Entry 6P18 (electron microscopy, 3.50 A resolution); this record covers chains 2 and D of the 11 polymer chains in the assembly.

Chain 2:
Molecule: DNA (67-MER) fragment carrying phage-21 pR' promoter and pause element, template strand
Sequence (67 nucleotides; row label = number of the first residue in the row):
     1 GTTGCAACTT AAGAGTCATT ACCTCTCCAT AATGCGAATA GTGTTGCTCA TTTGCTCAAT
    61 GATGTCA
Unresolved in the structure: 1-6, 63-67

Chain D:
Molecule: DNA-directed RNA polymerase subunit beta'
From: Escherichia coli (strain K12)
Notes: EC 2.7.7.6
UniProtKB: P0A8T7 (RPOC_ECOLI); numbering as in UniProt (aligned over 1-1407)
Sequence (1430 residues; numbered 1 to 1430; the number before each row is that of its first residue):
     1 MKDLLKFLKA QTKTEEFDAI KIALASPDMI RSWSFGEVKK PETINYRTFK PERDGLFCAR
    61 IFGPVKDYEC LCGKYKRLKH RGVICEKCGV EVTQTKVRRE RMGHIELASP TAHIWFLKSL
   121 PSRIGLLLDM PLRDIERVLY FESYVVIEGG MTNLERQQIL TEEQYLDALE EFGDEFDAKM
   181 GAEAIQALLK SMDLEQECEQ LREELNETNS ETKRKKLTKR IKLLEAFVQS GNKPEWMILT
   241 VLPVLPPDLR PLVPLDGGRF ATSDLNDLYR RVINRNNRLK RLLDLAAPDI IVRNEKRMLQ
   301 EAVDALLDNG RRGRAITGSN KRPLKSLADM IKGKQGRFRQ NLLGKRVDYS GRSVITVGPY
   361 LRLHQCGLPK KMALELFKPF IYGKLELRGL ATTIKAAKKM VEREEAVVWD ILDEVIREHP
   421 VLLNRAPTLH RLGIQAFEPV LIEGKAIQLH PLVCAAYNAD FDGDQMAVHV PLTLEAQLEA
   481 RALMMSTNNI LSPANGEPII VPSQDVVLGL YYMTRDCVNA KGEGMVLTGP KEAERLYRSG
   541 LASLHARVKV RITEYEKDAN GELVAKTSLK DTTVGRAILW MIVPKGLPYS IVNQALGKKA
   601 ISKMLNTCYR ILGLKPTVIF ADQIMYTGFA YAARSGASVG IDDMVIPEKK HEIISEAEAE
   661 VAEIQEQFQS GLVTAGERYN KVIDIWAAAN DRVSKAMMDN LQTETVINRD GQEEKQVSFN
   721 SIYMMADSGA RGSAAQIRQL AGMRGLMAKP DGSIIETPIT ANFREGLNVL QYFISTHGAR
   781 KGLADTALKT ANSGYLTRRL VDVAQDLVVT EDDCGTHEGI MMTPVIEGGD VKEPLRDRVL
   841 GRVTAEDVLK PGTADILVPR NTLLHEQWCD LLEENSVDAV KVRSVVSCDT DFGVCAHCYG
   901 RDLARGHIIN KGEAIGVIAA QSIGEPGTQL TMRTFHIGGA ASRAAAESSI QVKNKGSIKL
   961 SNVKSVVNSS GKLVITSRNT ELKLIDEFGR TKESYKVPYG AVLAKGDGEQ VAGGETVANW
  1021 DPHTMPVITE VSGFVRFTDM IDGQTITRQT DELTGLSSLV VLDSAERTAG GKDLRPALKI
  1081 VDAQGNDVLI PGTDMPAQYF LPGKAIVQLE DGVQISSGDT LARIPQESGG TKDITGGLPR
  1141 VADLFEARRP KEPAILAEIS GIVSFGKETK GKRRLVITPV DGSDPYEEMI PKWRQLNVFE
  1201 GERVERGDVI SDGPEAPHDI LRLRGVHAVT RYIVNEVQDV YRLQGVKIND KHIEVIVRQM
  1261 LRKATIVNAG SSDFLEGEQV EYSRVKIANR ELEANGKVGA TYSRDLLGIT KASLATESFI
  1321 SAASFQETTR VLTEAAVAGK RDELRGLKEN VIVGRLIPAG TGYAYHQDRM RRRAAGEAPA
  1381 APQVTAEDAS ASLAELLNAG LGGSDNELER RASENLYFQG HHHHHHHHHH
Unresolved in the structure: 1-14, 931-956, 1127-1135, 1377-1430
Differences from the reference sequence: expression tag (1408-1430)
Ion coordination: Zn2+ site 1: Cys70, Cys72, Cys85, Cys88; Mg2+: Asp460, Asp462, Asp464 (shared with 1 residue of chain R); Zn2+ site 2: Cys814, Cys888, Cys895, Cys898
Curated features (UniProtKB/Swiss-Prot):
  - binding site (Zn(2+)): Cys70, Cys72, Cys85, Cys88, Cys814, Cys888, Cys895, Cys898
  - binding site (Mg(2+)): Asp460, Asp462, Asp464
  - modified residue: Lys983 (N6-acetyllysine)
  - mutagenesis: Gln504 (Q504P: Resistant to antibiotics salinamide A and B), Asn690 (N690D: Resistant to antibiotics salinamide A and B), Met697 (M697V: Resistant to antibiotics salinamide A and B), Ala735 (A735T: Resistant to antibiotics salinamide A and B), Arg738 (R738C/H/P/S: Resistant to antibiotics salinamide A and B), Ala748 (A748E: Resistant to antibiotics salinamide A and B), Pro758 (P758S/T: Resistant to antibiotics salinamide A and B), Phe763 (F763C: Resistant to antibiotics salinamide A and B), Ser775 (S775A: Resistant to antibiotics salinamide A and B), Ala779 (A779T/V: Resistant to antibiotics salinamide A and B), Arg780 (R780C: Resistant to antibiotics salinamide A and B), Gly782 (G782A/C: Resistant to antibiotics salinamide A and B), 1 further mutagenesis entry in UniProt

Interface between chain 2 and chain D:
Residue-residue contacts - 23 pairs, chain 2 then chain D:
  DC8(2) - Glu211(D)  phosphate contact
  DT9(2) - Met1189(D)  phosphate contact
  DG15(2) - Arg311(D)  phosphate contact
  DT16(2) - Arg311(D)  salt bridge to the phosphate
  DC17(2) - Tyr795(D)  phosphate contact
  DC17(2) - Arg798(D)  phosphate contact
  DC17(2) - Gln1326(D)  phosphate contact
  DC17(2) - Glu1327(D)  phosphate contact
  DA18(2) - Arg339(D)  salt bridge to the phosphate
  DA18(2) - Tyr795(D)  sugar contact
  DA18(2) - Arg798(D)  salt bridge to the phosphate
  DT19(2) - Lys334(D)  phosphate contact
  DT19(2) - Thr790(D)  base contact
  DT19(2) - Ala791(D)  sugar contact
  DT20(2) - Lys334(D)  salt bridge to the phosphate
  DT20(2) - Arg339(D)  salt bridge to the phosphate
  DT20(2) - Pro427(D)  base contact
  DA21(2) - Arg352(D)  sugar contact
  DA21(2) - Ala426(D)  sugar contact
  DC22(2) - Arg346(D)  salt bridge to the phosphate
  DC22(2) - Arg352(D)  hydrogen bond to the sugar
  DC28(2) - Leu255(D)  base contact
  DT30(2) - Arg259(D)  base contact
Other interface residues (no listed pair), chain 2 (14 interface residues in all): DA7, DA29
Other interface residues (no listed pair), chain D (21 interface residues in all): Ser210, Lys332, Gly794, Arg1330

Overview:
Chain 2 and chain D form an interface of 14 and 21 residues respectively; the contacts include 1 hydrogen bond
and 6 salt bridges. Among the polar pairs are DC22(2)-Arg352(D), DT16(2)-Arg311(D) and DA18(2)-Arg339(D).
Chain 2 is DNA (67-MER) fragment carrying phage-21 pR' promoter and pause element, template strand and chain D
is DNA-directed RNA polymerase subunit beta' (Escherichia coli (strain K12)); the structure, Q21 transcription
antitermination complex: loading complex, was determined by electron microscopy, deposited together with 6P19,
6P1A, 6P1B and 6P1C.
